PDB entry 8CYE | electron microscopy, 3.90 A resolution | chains Q and G of the 22 polymer chains in the assembly

== Chain Q (and G) ==
Name: Flagellin
From: Escherichia coli O127:H6
Notes: chain G of this document is another copy of the same molecule, construct and numbering; everything in this record applies to it too
UniProtKB: B7USU2 (FLIC_ECO27); residues 1-548 here = UniProt positions 1-548
Chain sequence (548 residues; each row starts with the number of its first residue):
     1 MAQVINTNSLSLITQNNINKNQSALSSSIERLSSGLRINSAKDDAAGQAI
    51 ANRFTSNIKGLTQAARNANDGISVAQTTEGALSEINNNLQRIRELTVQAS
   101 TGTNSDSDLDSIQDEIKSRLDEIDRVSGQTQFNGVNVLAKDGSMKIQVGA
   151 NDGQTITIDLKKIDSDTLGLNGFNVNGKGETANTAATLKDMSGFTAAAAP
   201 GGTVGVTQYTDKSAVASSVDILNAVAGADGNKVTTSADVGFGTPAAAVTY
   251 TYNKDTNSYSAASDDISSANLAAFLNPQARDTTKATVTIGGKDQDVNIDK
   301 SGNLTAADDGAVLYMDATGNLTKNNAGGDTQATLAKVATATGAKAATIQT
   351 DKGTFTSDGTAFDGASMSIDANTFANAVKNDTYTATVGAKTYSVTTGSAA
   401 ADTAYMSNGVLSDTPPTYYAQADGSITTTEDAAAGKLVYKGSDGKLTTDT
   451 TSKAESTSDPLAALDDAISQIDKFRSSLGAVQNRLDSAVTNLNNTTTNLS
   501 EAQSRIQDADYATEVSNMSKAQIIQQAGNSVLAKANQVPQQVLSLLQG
Not modelled in the structure: 1, 178-454, 548

== How chain Q and chain G interact ==
Contacting residue pairs (61; chain Q residue first):
  Leu32(Q) - Leu546(G)  hydrophobic
  Gly35(Q) - Asn6(G)  hydrogen bond (backbone-side chain)
  Leu36(Q) - Asn6(G)
  Glu79(Q) - Ser40(G)
  Glu79(Q) - Ala41(G)  hydrogen bond (side chain-backbone)
  Asn86(Q) - Asn52(G)  hydrogen bond
  Gln90(Q) - Asn52(G)  hydrogen bond
  Gln90(Q) - Thr55(G)
  Gln90(Q) - Ser56(G)
  Gln90(Q) - Lys59(G)
  Arg93(Q) - Ser56(G)
  Arg93(Q) - Ala150(G)  hydrogen bond (side chain-backbone)
  Glu94(Q) - Lys59(G)
  Glu94(Q) - Gly60(G)
  Glu94(Q) - Gln63(G)  hydrogen bond
  Val97(Q) - Gly60(G)
  Val97(Q) - Gln147(G)
  Gln98(Q) - Gln63(G)
  Gln98(Q) - Asn67(G)  hydrogen bond (backbone-side chain)
  Ser100(Q) - Gln147(G)
  Thr101(Q) - Asn67(G)  hydrogen bond
  Thr101(Q) - Lys145(G)
  Thr101(Q) - Ile146(G)
  Thr101(Q) - Gln147(G)  hydrogen bond (side chain-backbone)
  Gly102(Q) - Met144(G)
  Gly102(Q) - Lys145(G)  hydrogen bond (backbone-backbone)
  Thr103(Q) - Asn133(G)
  Thr103(Q) - Met144(G)
  Thr103(Q) - Ile146(G)
  Ser105(Q) - Asn133(G)
  Asp108(Q) - Asn133(G)
  Asp459(Q) - Asp152(G)
  Leu461(Q) - Ala150(G)
  Leu461(Q) - Asn151(G)
  Leu461(Q) - Asp152(G)
  Ala462(Q) - Asp152(G)
  Ile468(Q) - Asn52(G)
  Asp472(Q) - Ala49(G)
  Asp472(Q) - Asn52(G)
  Arg475(Q) - Ser40(G)  hydrogen bond (side chain-backbone)
  Arg475(Q) - Ala41(G)
  Arg475(Q) - Gln48(G)  hydrogen bond
  Ser476(Q) - Ala45(G)
  Gly479(Q) - Ala41(G)
  Gln482(Q) - Lys42(G)
  Asn483(Q) - Lys42(G)  hydrogen bond
  Asp486(Q) - Lys42(G)  salt bridge
  Thr490(Q) - Lys20(G)
  Asn494(Q) - Lys20(G)
  Thr497(Q) - Leu12(G)
  Thr497(Q) - Asn16(G)
  Ser500(Q) - Thr7(G)
  Glu501(Q) - Ser9(G)
  Glu501(Q) - Ile13(G)
  Ser504(Q) - Thr7(G)
  Asp508(Q) - Val4(G)
  Asp510(Q) - Gln3(G)  hydrogen bond (backbone-backbone)
  Tyr511(Q) - Gln3(G)  hydrogen bond (backbone-backbone)
  Tyr511(Q) - Ile5(G)  hydrophobic
  Tyr511(Q) - Asn6(G)  hydrogen bond
  Val515(Q) - Leu545(G)
Interface residues without a listed pair, chain Q (44 interface residues in all): Arg37, Asn104, Asp465, Asn493, Gln503, Gln507, Ala509
Interface residues without a listed pair, chain G (39 interface residues in all): Ile38, Arg53, Thr62, Ala64, Asp70, Val135

== Summary ==
44 residues of chain Q face 39 of chain G across their interface, with 16 hydrogen bonds and 1 salt bridge.
Polar contacts include Asp486(Q)-Lys42(G), Gly35(Q)-Asn6(G) and Glu79(Q)-Ala41(G).
Both chains are Flagellin (Escherichia coli O127:H6). Entry 8CYE (Cryo-EM asymmetric reconstruction of the
EPEC H6 bacterial flagellar filament Normal Waveform) was determined by electron microscopy (same publication
as 8CVI, 8CWM and 8CXM).
